Entry 9FJQ (X-ray diffraction, 1.10 A resolution); this record covers chain A.

Chain A:
Name: Carbonic anhydrase 2
Organism: Homo sapiens
Notes: EC 4.2.1.1
UniProt: P00918 (CAH2_HUMAN); the author numbering skips numbers that UniProt does not, so the offset changes along the chain: 1-125 = UniProt 1-125; 127-261 = UniProt 126-260
Sequence (260 residues; each row starts with the number of its first residue; note: 1 number in that range is skipped by the numbering (no residue carries it; nothing is unmodelled there)):
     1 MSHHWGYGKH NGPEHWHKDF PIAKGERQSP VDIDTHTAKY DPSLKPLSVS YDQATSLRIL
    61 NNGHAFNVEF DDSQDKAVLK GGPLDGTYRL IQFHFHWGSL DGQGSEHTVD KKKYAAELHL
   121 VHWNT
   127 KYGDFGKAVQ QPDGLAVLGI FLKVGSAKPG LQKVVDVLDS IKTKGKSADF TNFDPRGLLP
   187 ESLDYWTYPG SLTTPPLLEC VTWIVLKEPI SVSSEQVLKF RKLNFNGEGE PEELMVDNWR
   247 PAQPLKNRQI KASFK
Not modelled in the structure: 1-2, 261
Ion coordination: Zn2+: His-94, His-96, His-119 (together with A1IDL)
Small-molecule neighbours: A1IDL (5,7,8-tris(fluoranyl)-1,1-bis(oxidanylidene)-4-(phenylmethyl)-2,3-dihydro-1$l6,4-benzothiazine-6-sulfonamide): Trp-5, Tyr-7, Asn-62, His-64, Ala-65, Asn-67, Gln-92, His-94, His-96, Glu-106, His-119, Val-121, Phe-131, Leu-141, Val-143, Ser-197, Leu-198, Thr-199, Thr-200, Trp-209
Curated features (UniProtKB/Swiss-Prot):
  - active site: His-64 (Proton donor/acceptor)
  - binding site (Zn(2+)): His-94, His-96, His-119
  - binding site (substrate): Thr-199, Thr-200
  - site: Tyr-7 (Fine-tunes the proton-transfer properties of H-64), Asn-62 (Fine-tunes the proton-transfer properties of H-64), Asn-67 (Fine-tunes the proton-transfer properties of H-64), Gln-92 (Involved in the binding of some activators, including histamine and L-histidine)
  - modified residue: Ser-2 (N-acetylserine), Ser-166 (Phosphoserine), Ser-173 (Phosphoserine)

Overview:
Ligands of chain A: compound A1IDL. His-94, His-96 and His-119 coordinate Zn2+. UniProt lists active-site
residue His-64, 3 Zn2+-binding residues and substrate-binding residues Thr-199 and Thr-200.
Chain A is Carbonic anhydrase 2 (Homo sapiens); the structure, Structure of human carbonic anhydrase II
complexed with 4-benzyl-5,7,8-trifluoro-3,4-dihydro-2H-benzo[b][1,4]thiazine-6-sulfonamide 1,1-dioxide, was
determined by X-ray diffraction, deposited together with 9FJV, 9FN7 and 9FN8.
